Entry 8A1T (electron microscopy, 3.37 A resolution); this record covers chains C and D of the 6 polymer chains in the assembly.

Chain C:
Name: Na(+)-translocating NADH-quinone reductase subunit C
Organism: Vibrio cholerae
Notes: EC 7.2.1.1
UniProtKB: A0A085R7S2 (A0A085R7S2_VIBCL); residue numbers follow UniProt; this construct covers 1-257
Sequence (257 residues; row label = number of the first residue in the row):
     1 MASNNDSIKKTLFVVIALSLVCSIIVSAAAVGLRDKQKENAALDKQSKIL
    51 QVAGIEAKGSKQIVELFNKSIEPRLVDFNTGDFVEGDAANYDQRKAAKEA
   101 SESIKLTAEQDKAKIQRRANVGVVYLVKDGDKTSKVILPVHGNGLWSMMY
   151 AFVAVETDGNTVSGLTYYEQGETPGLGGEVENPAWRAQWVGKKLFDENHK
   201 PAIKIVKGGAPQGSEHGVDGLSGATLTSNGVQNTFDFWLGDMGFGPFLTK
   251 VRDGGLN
Not modelled in the structure: 1-6, 255-257
Glycans and other covalent adducts: flavin mononucleotide (FMN) linked to Thr-225
Ligand contacts: FMN (flavin mononucleotide): Leu-145, Trp-146, Glu-172, Thr-173, Leu-176, Gly-177, Lys-207, Gly-223, Ala-224, Leu-226, Thr-227

Chain D:
Name: Na(+)-translocating NADH-quinone reductase subunit D
Organism: Vibrio cholerae
Notes: EC 7.2.1.1
UniProtKB: A0A085RHY8 (A0A085RHY8_VIBCL); residues 1-210 here = UniProt positions 1-210
Sequence (210 residues; numbered 1 to 210; the number before each row is that of its first residue):
     1 MSSAKELKKSVLAPVLDNNPIALQVLGVCSALAVTTKLETAFVMTLAVMF
    51 VTALSNFFVSLIRNHIPNSVRIIVQMAIIASLVIVVDQILKAYLYDISKQ
   101 LSVFVGLIITNCIVMGRAEAFAMKSEPIPSFIDGIGNGLGYGFVLMTVGF
   151 FRELLGSGKLFGLEVLPLISNGGWYQPNGLMLLAPSAFFLIGFMIWAIRT
   201 FKPEQVEAKE
Not modelled in the structure: 1-7, 209-210
Bound ions: 2Fe-2S cluster Fe: Cys-29, Cys-112 (shared with 2 residues of chain E)
Ligand contacts:
  - 1,2-Distearoyl-sn-glycerophosphoethanolamine (3PE): Phe-189, Leu-190, Phe-193, Trp-196, Ala-197, Thr-200
  - 2Fe-2S cluster (FES): Gly-27, Val-28, Cys-29, Thr-110, Asn-111, Cys-112
Reported in the primary citation:
  - mutagenesis - C29A: abolished binding to 2Fe-2S cluster
  - 2Fe-2S cluster coordination: Cys-29

How chain C and chain D interact:
Pairs across the interface (20; chain C residue first):
  Thr-11(C) with Pro-67(D)
  Val-14(C) with Pro-67(D), hydrophobic
  Cys-22(C) with Ser-81(D)
  Val-26(C) with Ser-81(D); Ile-84(D), hydrophobic
  Leu-33(C) with Gln-88(D); Ala-92(D), hydrophobic
  Lys-36(C) with Ala-92(D)
  Gln-37(C) with Gln-88(D); Lys-91(D); Ala-92(D); Tyr-95(D)
  Asn-40(C) with Lys-91(D), hydrogen bond (side chain-backbone); Ala-92(D), hydrogen bond (side chain-backbone); Tyr-93(D); Tyr-95(D)
  Ala-41(C) with Tyr-95(D)
  Pro-174(C) with Leu-182(D), hydrophobic
  Glu-179(C) with Ser-170(D), hydrogen bond
  Asn-182(C) with Ser-170(D)
Also at the interface, not in a pair above, chain C (17 interface residues in all): Val-15, Leu-18, Ile-25, Ala-29, Ala-30
Also at the interface, not in a pair above, chain D (17 interface residues in all): Ile-62, His-65, Val-70, Val-74, Val-85, Ile-89, Leu-94

Summary:
The chain C/chain D interface involves 17 residues from each chain; the contacts include 3 hydrogen bonds.
Polar pairs include Asn-40(C)/Lys-91(D), Asn-40(C)/Ala-92(D) and Glu-179(C)/Ser-170(D). Chain D binds
1,2-Distearoyl-sn-glycerophosphoethanolamine and 2Fe-2S cluster. Flavin mononucleotide is covalently linked to
Thr-225(C). From the paper: C29A of chain D abolishes binding to 2Fe-2S cluster; 2Fe-2S cluster coordination
by Cys-29(D).
Chain C is Na(+)-translocating NADH-quinone reductase subunit C and chain D is Na(+)-translocating
NADH-quinone reductase subunit D, both from Vibrio cholerae; the structure, Sodium pumping NADH-quinone
oxidoreductase, was determined by electron microscopy together with 8A1U, 8A1V, 8A1W, 8A1X, 8A1Y, 8ACW and
8ACY from the same study.
